Entry 4AAU (electron microscopy, 8.50 A resolution (very low resolution: no residue pairs are listed; an interface is given only as per-side residue counts)); this record covers chains H and I of the 14 polymer chains in the assembly.

Chain H (and I):
Protein: 60 kDa chaperonin
From: Escherichia coli
Notes: chain I of this document is another copy of the same molecule, construct and numbering; everything in this record applies to it too
UniProt: P0A6F5 (CH60_ECOLI); numbering as in UniProt (aligned over 1-548)
Sequence (548 residues; numbered 1 to 548; the number before each row is that of its first residue):
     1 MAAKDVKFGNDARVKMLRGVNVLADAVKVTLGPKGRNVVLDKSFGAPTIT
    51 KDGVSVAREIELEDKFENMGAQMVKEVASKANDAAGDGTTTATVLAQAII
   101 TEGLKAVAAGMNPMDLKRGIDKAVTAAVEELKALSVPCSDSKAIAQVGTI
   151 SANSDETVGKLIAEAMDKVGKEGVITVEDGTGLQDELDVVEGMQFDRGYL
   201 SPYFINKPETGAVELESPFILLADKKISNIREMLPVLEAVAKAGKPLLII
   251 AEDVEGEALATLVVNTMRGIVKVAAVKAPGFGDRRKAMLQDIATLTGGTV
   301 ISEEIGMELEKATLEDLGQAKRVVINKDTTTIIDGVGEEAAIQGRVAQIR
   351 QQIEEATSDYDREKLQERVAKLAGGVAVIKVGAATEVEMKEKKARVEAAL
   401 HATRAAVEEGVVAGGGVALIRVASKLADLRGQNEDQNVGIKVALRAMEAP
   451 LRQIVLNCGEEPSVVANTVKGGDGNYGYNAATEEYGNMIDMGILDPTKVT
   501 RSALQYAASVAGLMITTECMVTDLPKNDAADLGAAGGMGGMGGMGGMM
Unresolved in the structure: 1, 526-548
Differences from the reference sequence: engineered mutation A398 (Asp in P0A6F5)
Ion coordination: Mg2+: D87 (together with ATP)
Residues lining bound ligands: ATP: L31, G32, P33, D52, G53, V54, N82, D87, G88, T89, T90, T91, I150, N153, G414, G415, G416, I454, Y478, N479, A480, A481, I493, D495

Interface between chain H and chain I:
At this resolution (8 A) residue pairs are not listed: 10 residues of chain H and 14 of chain I lie at the interface.

Overview:
10 residues of chain H and 14 residues of chain I are in contact. Bound to chain H: ATP.
Chain H and chain I are both 60 kDa chaperonin (Escherichia coli); the structure, ATP-triggered molecular
mechanics of the chaperonin GroEL, was determined by electron microscopy (same publication as 4AAQ, 4AAR,
4AAS, 4AB2 and 4AB3).
